5UHD - chains C and G of the 8 polymer chains in the assembly; structure by X-ray diffraction, 4.01 A resolution (low resolution: residue-level contacts below are approximate; hydrogen-bond / salt-bridge calls are withheld).

== Chain C ==
Protein: DNA-directed RNA polymerase subunit beta
Organism: Mycobacterium tuberculosis (strain ATCC 25618 / H37Rv)
Notes: EC 2.7.7.6
UniProtKB: P9WGY9 (RPOB_MYCTU); numbering as in UniProt (aligned over 1-1178)
Amino-acid sequence (1178 residues; row label = number of the first residue in the row):
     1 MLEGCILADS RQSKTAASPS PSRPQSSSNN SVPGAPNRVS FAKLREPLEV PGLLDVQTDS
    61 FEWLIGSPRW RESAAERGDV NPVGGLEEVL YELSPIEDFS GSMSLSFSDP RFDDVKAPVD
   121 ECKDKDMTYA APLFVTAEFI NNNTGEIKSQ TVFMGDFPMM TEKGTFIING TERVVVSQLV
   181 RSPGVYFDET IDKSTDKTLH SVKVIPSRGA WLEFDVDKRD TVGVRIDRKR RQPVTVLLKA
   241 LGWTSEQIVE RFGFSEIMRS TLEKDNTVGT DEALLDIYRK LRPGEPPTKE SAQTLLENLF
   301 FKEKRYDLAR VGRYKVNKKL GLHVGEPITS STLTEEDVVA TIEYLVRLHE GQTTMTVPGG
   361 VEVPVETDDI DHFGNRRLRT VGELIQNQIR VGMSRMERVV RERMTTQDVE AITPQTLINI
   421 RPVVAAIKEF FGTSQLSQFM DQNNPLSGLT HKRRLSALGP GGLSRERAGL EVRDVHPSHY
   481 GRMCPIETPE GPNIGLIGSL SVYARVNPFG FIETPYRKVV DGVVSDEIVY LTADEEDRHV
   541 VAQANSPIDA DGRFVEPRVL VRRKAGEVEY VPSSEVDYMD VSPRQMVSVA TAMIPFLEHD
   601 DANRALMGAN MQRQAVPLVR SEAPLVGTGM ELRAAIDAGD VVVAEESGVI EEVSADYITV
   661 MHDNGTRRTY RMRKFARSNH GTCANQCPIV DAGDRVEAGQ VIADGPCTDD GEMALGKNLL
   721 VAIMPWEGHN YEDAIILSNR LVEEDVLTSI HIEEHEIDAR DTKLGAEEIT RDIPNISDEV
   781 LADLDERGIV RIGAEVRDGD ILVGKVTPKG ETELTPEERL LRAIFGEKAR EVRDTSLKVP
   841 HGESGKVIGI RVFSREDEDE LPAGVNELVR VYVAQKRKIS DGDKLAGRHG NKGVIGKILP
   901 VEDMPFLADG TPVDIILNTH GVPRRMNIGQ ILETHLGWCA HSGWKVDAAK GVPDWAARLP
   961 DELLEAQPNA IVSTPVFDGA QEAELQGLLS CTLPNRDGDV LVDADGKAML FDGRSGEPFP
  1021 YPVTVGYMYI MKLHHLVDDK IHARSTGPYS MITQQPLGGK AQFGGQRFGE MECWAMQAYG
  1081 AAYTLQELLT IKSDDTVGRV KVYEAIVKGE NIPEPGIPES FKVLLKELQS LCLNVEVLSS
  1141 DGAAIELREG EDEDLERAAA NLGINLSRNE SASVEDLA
Unresolved in the structure: 1-27, 1154-1178
Residues lining bound ligands: rifampicin (RFP): Arg173, Val176, Ser434, Gln435, Leu436, Ser437, Gln438, Phe439, Met440, Asp441, His451, Arg454, Ser456, Leu458, Arg465, Pro489, Asn493, Ile497, Asn610, Arg613, His680
UniProt features mapped onto this chain:
  - natural variant: Val423 (V423A: In strain: vr1), Leu436 (L436P: In strain: vr2), Ser437 (S437T: In strain: vr3), Gln438 to Asp441 (sequence variant, change not given here; In strain: RJ49), Gln438 (Q438L: In strain: vr4), Phe439 (F439V: In strain: RJ37), Met440 to Asn443 (deletion: In strain: RJ55), Asp441 (D441V: In strain: vr3), Leu449 to Lys452 (sequence variant, change not given here; In strain: RJ48), His451 (H451D: In strain: vr5; H451L: In strain: SP28; H451N: In strain: vr6; H451P: In strain: vr8; H451Q: In strain: vr1; H451R: In strain: vr7), Ser456 (S456L: In strain: vr11 and RJ37; S456Q: In strain: vr9; S456W: In strain: vr10), Leu458 (L458P: In strain: vr12 and SP22)
  - mutagenesis: Glu138 (E138R: Weakens interaction with TRCF and CarD), Ile147 (I147A: Weakens interaction with TRCF and CarD), Lys148 (K148A: Does not affect association with TRCF, but weakens interaction with CarD), Ser149 (S149A: Does not affect association with TRCF, but weakens interaction with CarD)

== Chain G ==
Molecule: 16-nt DNA strand
Sequence (16 nucleotides; each row starts with the number of its first residue):
     5 CATCCGTGAG TCGAGG
Unresolved in the structure: 19-20

== Chain C / chain G interface ==
Contacting residue pairs - 9 pairs, chain C then chain G:
  Arg230(C) - DC8(G)
  Glu466(C) - DA13(G)
  Gly1059(C) - DA18(G)
  Lys1060(C) - DA18(G)
  Gln1066(C) - DG17(G)
  Arg1067(C) - DC16(G)
  Arg1067(C) - DG17(G)
  Met1071(C) - DG14(G)
  Met1071(C) - DT15(G)
Interface residues without a listed pair, chain C (8 interface residues in all): Arg225

== In short ==
8 residues of chain C face 7 of chain G across their interface. Bound to chain C: rifampicin. From UniProt: 4
mutagenesis sites on chain C.
Here chain C is DNA-directed RNA polymerase subunit beta (Mycobacterium tuberculosis (strain ATCC 25618 /
H37Rv)) and chain G is a 16-nt DNA strand. Entry 5UHD (Crystal structure of Mycobacterium tuberculosis
transcription initiation complex containing 4nt RNA in complex with Rifampin) was determined by X-ray
diffraction together with 5UH5, 5UH6, 5UH8, 5UH9, 5UHA, 5UHB and 4 further entries from the same study.
